1OZA - chain A; structure by X-ray diffraction, 2.06 A resolution.

# Chain A
Protein: Aspartate-semialdehyde dehydrogenase
Source organism: Haemophilus influenzae
Notes: EC 1.2.1.11
Reference sequence: P44801 (DHAS_HAEIN); residues 1-371 here = UniProt positions 1-371
Sequence (371 residues; numbered 1 to 371; the number before each row is that of its first residue):
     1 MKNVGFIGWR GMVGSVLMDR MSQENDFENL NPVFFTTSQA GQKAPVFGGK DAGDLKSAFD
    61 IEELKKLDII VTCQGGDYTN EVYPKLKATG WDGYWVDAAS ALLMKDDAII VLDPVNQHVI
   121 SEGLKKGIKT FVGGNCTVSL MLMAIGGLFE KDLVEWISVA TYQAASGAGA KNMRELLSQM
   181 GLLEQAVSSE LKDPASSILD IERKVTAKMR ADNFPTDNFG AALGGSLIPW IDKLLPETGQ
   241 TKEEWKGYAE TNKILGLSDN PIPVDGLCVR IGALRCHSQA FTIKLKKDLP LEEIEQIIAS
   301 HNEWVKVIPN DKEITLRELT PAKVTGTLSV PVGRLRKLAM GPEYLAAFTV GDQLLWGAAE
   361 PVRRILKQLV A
Disordered / not traced: 41-54
Sequence notes: engineered mutation L103 (Arg in P44801)
UniProt features mapped onto this chain:
  - active site: C136 (Acyl-thioester intermediate), H277 (Proton acceptor)
  - binding site (NADP(+)): R10 to V13, T37, S38, Q74, S166, Q353
  - binding site (substrate): Q163, E243, R270
  - binding site (phosphate): K246
  - mutagenesis: E243 (E243D: No change in affinity for ASA and 82-fold decrease in activity), K246 (K246R: 2-fold increase in affinity for ASA, nearly no change in affinity for phosphate, and 30-fold decrease in activity), R270 (R270K: 2-fold decrease in affinity for ASA and 825-fold decrease in activity)

# In short
UniProt lists active-site residues C136 and H277, 9 NADP+-binding residues, 3 substrate-binding residues and
phosphate-binding residue K246.
Chain A is Aspartate-semialdehyde dehydrogenase (Haemophilus influenzae); the structure, Crystal Structure of
the R103L Mutant of Aspartate Semialdehyde Dehydrogenase from Haemophilus influenzae, was determined by X-ray
diffraction together with 1PR3, 1PS8, 1PU2 and 1Q2X from the same study.
